3LF2 - chains B and C of the 4 polymer chains in the assembly; structure by X-ray diffraction, 2.30 A resolution.

== Chain B (and C) ==
Molecule: Short Chain OxidoReductase Q9HYA2
From: Pseudomonas aeruginosa
Notes: chain C of this document is another copy of the same molecule, construct and numbering; everything in this record applies to it too
UniProt: Q9HYA2 (Q9HYA2_PSEAE); residues 1-265 here = UniProt positions 1-265
Sequence (265 residues; row label = number of the first residue in the row):
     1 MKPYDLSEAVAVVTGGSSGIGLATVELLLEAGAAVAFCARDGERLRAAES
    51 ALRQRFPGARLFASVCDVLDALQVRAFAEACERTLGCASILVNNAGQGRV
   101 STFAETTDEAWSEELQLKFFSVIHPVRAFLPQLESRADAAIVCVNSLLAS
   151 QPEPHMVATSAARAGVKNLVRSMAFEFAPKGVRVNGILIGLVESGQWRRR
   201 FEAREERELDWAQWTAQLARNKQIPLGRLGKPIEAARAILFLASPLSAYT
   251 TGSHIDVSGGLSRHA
Not modelled in the structure: 1-2 (chain C: 1-4)
From the paper describing this entry:
  - binding site for NADPH: Arg-40, Asp-41
  - conformationally variable residues (helix shift, loop rearrangement): Arg-40, Asp-41, Asn-94 to Gly-98, Gly-195 to Trp-211
  - catalytic residues: Lys-118, Ser-146, Thr-159, Arg-163 (by similarity / conservation)

== Chain B / chain C interface ==
Pairs across the interface (68):
  Ala-71(B) / Asp-108(C)
  Thr-102(B) / Glu-176(C)
  Phe-103(B) / Ile-123(C)
  Phe-103(B) / Val-126(C)  hydrophobic
  Phe-103(B) / Met-173(C)  hydrophobic
  Phe-103(B) / Glu-176(C)  hydrogen bond (backbone-side chain)
  Phe-103(B) / Phe-177(C)  hydrophobic
  Ala-104(B) / Glu-176(C)  hydrogen bond (backbone-side chain)
  Thr-106(B) / Arg-127(C)  hydrogen bond (backbone-side chain)
  Thr-107(B) / Arg-127(C)
  Asp-108(B) / Phe-120(C)
  Asp-108(B) / His-124(C)  salt bridge
  Asp-108(B) / Arg-127(C)  salt bridge
  Trp-111(B) / Phe-119(C)  hydrophobic
  Trp-111(B) / Phe-120(C)  hydrophobic
  Trp-111(B) / Ile-123(C)  hydrophobic
  Trp-111(B) / Arg-127(C)
  Trp-111(B) / Leu-169(C)  hydrophobic
  Ser-112(B) / Phe-120(C)
  Leu-115(B) / Phe-119(C)  hydrophobic
  Gln-116(B) / Ser-112(C)  hydrogen bond
  Phe-119(B) / Trp-111(C)  hydrophobic
  Phe-119(B) / Leu-115(C)  hydrophobic
  Phe-119(B) / Ala-161(C)  hydrophobic
  Phe-120(B) / Asp-108(C)
  Phe-120(B) / Trp-111(C)  hydrophobic
  Phe-120(B) / Ser-112(C)
  Ile-123(B) / Phe-103(C)
  Ile-123(B) / Trp-111(C)  hydrophobic
  His-124(B) / Asp-108(C)  salt bridge
  Val-126(B) / Phe-103(C)  hydrophobic
  Arg-127(B) / Thr-106(C)  hydrogen bond (side chain-backbone)
  Arg-127(B) / Thr-107(C)
  Arg-127(B) / Asp-108(C)  salt bridge
  Leu-148(B) / Asn-168(C)  hydrogen bond (backbone-side chain)
  Ala-149(B) / Asn-168(C)  hydrogen bond (backbone-side chain)
  Pro-152(B) / Asn-168(C)
  Pro-152(B) / Arg-171(C)
  Pro-152(B) / Ser-172(C)
  Pro-154(B) / Phe-175(C)  hydrophobic
  Val-157(B) / Leu-169(C)  hydrophobic
  Val-157(B) / Ser-172(C)
  Val-157(B) / Glu-176(C)
  Ser-160(B) / Asn-168(C)  hydrogen bond (backbone-side chain)
  Ala-161(B) / Phe-119(C)  hydrophobic
  Ala-161(B) / Gly-165(C)
  Ala-161(B) / Asn-168(C)  hydrogen bond (backbone-side chain)
  Ala-164(B) / Ala-164(C)
  Ala-164(B) / Asn-168(C)
  Gly-165(B) / Ala-161(C)
  Gly-165(B) / Gly-165(C)
  Asn-168(B) / Leu-148(C)  hydrogen bond (side chain-backbone)
  Asn-168(B) / Ala-149(C)  hydrogen bond (side chain-backbone)
  Asn-168(B) / Pro-152(C)
  Asn-168(B) / Ser-160(C)  hydrogen bond (side chain-backbone)
  Asn-168(B) / Ala-161(C)  hydrogen bond (side chain-backbone)
  Asn-168(B) / Ala-164(C)
  Leu-169(B) / Trp-111(C)  hydrophobic
  Leu-169(B) / Val-157(C)  hydrophobic
  Arg-171(B) / Pro-152(C)
  Ser-172(B) / Pro-152(C)
  Ser-172(B) / Val-157(C)
  Phe-175(B) / Pro-154(C)  hydrophobic
  Glu-176(B) / Thr-102(C)
  Glu-176(B) / Phe-103(C)  hydrogen bond (side chain-backbone)
  Glu-176(B) / Ala-104(C)  hydrogen bond (side chain-backbone)
  Glu-176(B) / Val-157(C)
  Phe-177(B) / Phe-103(C)  hydrophobic
Interface residues without a listed pair, chain B (35 interface residues in all): Ser-150, Met-173
Interface residues without a listed pair, chain C (34 interface residues in all): Ala-71, Ser-150

== Overview ==
Chain B and chain C form an interface of 35 and 34 residues respectively, with 15 hydrogen bonds and 4 salt
bridges. Among the polar pairs are Asp-108(B)/His-124(C), Asp-108(B)/Arg-127(C) and Phe-103(B)/Glu-176(C). The
paper reports catalytic residues Lys-118(B), Ser-146(B) and Thr-159(B) among others; a binding site for NADPH
at Arg-40(B) and Asp-41(B).
Both chains are Short Chain OxidoReductase Q9HYA2 (Pseudomonas aeruginosa). Entry 3LF2 (NADPH Bound Structure
of the Short Chain Oxidoreductase Q9HYA2 from Pseudomonas aeruginosa PAO1 Containing an Atypical ...) was
determined by X-ray diffraction (same publication as 3LF1).
